PDB entry 2GUY | X-ray diffraction, 1.59 A resolution | chain A

== Chain A ==
Molecule: Alpha-amylase A
Source organism: Aspergillus oryzae
Notes: EC 3.2.1.1
UniProtKB: P0C1B3 (AMYA1_ASPOR); residues 1-478 here correspond to UniProt positions 22-499 (UniProt number = residue number + 21)
Sequence (478 residues; each row starts with the number of its first residue):
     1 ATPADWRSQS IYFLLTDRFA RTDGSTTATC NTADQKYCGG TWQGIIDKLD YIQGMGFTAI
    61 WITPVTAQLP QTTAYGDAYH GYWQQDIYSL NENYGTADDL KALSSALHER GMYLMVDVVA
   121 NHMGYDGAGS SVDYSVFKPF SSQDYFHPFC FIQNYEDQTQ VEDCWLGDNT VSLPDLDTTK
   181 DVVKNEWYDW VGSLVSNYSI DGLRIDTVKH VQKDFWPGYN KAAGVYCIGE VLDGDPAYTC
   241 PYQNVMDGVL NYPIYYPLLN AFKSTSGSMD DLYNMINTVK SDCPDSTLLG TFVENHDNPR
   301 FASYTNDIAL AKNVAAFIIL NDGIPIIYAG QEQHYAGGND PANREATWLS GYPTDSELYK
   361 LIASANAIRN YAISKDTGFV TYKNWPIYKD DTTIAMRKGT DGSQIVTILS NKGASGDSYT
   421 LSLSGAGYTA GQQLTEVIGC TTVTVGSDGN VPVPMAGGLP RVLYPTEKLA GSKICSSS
Not modelled in the structure: 477-478
Swiss-Prot annotation at these positions:
  - active site: Asp206 (Nucleophile), Glu230 (Proton donor)
  - binding site (substrate): Gln35, Trp83, His122, Arg204, Lys209, His210, Gly234, Asp297, Arg344
  - binding site (Ca(2+)): Asn121, Glu162, Asp175, Asp206, His210, Glu230
  - site: Asp297 (Transition state stabilizer)
  - glycosylation: Asn197 (N-linked (GlcNAc...) asparagine)
Disulfides: Cys30-Cys38, Cys150-Cys164, Cys240-Cys283, Cys440-Cys475
Covalent attachments: N-acetylglucosamine (NAG) linked to Asn197
Bound ions: Ca2+: Asn121, Glu162, Asp175, His210
From the paper describing this entry:
  - post-translational modification sites: Asn197
  - Ca2+ coordination: Asn121, Glu162, Asp175, His210
  - catalytic residues: Asp206, Glu230, Asp297 (citing earlier work)

== Summary ==
N-acetylglucosamine is covalently linked to Asn197. Asn121, Glu162, Asp175 and His210 form the Ca2+ site.
Curated annotation (UniProt) lists active-site residues Asp206 and Glu230, 9 substrate-binding residues and 6
Ca2+-binding residues. The paper reports catalytic residues Asp206, Glu230 and Asp297; Ca2+ coordination by
Asn121, Glu162 and Asp175 among others.
Chain A is Alpha-amylase A (Aspergillus oryzae); the structure, Orthorhombic crystal structure (space group
P21212) of Aspergillus niger alpha-amylase at 1.6 A resolution, was determined by X-ray diffraction together
with 2GVY from the same study.
